PDB entry 6RE8 | electron microscopy, 3.80 A resolution | chains U and Z of the 31 polymer chains in the assembly

Chain U:
Molecule: ATP synthase subunit alpha
From: Polytomella sp. Pringsheim 198.80
UniProt: A0ZW40 (A0ZW40_9CHLO); numbering as in UniProt (aligned over 1-562)
Chain sequence (562 residues; numbered 1 to 562; the number before each row is that of its first residue):
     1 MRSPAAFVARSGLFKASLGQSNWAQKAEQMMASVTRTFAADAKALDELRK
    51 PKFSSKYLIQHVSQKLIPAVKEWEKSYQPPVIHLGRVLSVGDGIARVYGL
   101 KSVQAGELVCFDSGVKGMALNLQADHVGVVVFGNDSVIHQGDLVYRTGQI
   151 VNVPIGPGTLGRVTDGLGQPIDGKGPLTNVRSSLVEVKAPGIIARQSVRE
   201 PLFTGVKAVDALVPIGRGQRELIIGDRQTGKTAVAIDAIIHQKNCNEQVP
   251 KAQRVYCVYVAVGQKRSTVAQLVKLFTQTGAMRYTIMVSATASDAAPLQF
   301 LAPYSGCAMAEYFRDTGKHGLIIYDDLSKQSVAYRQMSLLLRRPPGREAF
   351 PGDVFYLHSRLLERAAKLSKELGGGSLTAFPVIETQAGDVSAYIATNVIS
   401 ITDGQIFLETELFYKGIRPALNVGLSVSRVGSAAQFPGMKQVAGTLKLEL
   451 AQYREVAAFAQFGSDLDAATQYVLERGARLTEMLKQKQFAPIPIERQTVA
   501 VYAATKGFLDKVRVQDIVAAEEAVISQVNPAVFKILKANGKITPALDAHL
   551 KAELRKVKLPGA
Disordered / not traced: 1-39
Sequence notes: conflict Arg266 (Lys in A0ZW40)
Bound ions: Mg2+: Thr232 (together with ATP)
Residues lining bound ligands: ATP (adenosine-5'-triphosphate): Asp226, Arg227, Gln228, Thr229, Gly230, Lys231, Thr232, Ala233, Phe413, Arg418, Pro419, Gln486, Lys487, Gln488

Chain Z:
Molecule: ATP synthase subunit beta
From: Polytomella sp. Pringsheim 198.80
Notes: EC 7.1.2.2
UniProt: A0ZW41 (A0ZW41_9CHLO); numbering as in UniProt (aligned over 1-574)
Chain sequence (574 residues; numbered 1 to 574; the number before each row is that of its first residue):
     1 MALRYAAGLAKNVVQRQGASLNIARAFAAEPAPAIDAGYVSQVIGPVVDV
    51 RFDGELPSILSSLEVEGHSVRLVLEVAQHMGDNTVRCIAMDSTDGLVRGQ
   101 KVVDTGSPIKVPVGRGTLGRIMNVIGEPVDEQGPIDAADIWSIHREAPEF
   151 TEQSTEQEILVTGIKVVDLLAPYQRGGKIGLFGGAGVGKTVLIMELINNV
   201 AKAHGGFSVFAGVGERTREGNDLYREMIESGVIKLGAERGNSKCTLVYGQ
   251 MNEPPGARARVALTGLTVAEYFRDIEGQDVLLFVDNIFRFTQANSEVSAL
   301 LGRIPSAVGYQPTLATDLGGLQERITTTTKGSITSVQAVYVPADDLTDPA
   351 PATTFAHLDATTVLSRSIAELGIYPAVDPLDSTSRMLNPNVIGAEHYNVA
   401 RGVQKVLQDYKNLQDIIAILGMDELSEEDKLTVARARKIQRFLSQPFQVA
   451 EVFTGTPGKYVDLADTISGFQGVLTGKYDDLPEMAFYMVGDIKEVKEKAD
   501 KMAKDIASRKEADNKKVSEELKDIPSLDKLVSEIKEVVIEEDDGLEEDFK
   551 AEALSSETVVLNEEGKSVPLPKKN
Disordered / not traced: 1-35
Sequence notes: conflict Ala350 (Gly in A0ZW41), Leu387 (Arg in A0ZW41)
Bound ions: Mg2+: Thr190, Glu215, Glu219 (together with ADP)
Residues lining bound ligands:
  - ADP (adenosine-5'-diphosphate): Gly184, Ala185, Gly186, Val187, Gly188, Lys189, Thr190, Val191, Tyr374, Pro375, Phe447, Ala450, Phe453, Thr454, Met488
  - ATP (adenosine-5'-triphosphate): Ser384, Arg385, Tyr397

How chain U and chain Z interact:
Residue-residue contacts (91):
  Leu88(U) - Gly81(Z)
  Ser89(U) - His79(Z)
  Ser89(U) - Met80(Z)
  Ser89(U) - Gly81(Z)
  Val90(U) - Ile59(Z)  hydrophobic
  Val90(U) - Gln78(Z)
  Val90(U) - His79(Z)  hydrogen bond (backbone-backbone)
  Gly91(U) - Gln78(Z)
  Asp92(U) - Gln78(Z)
  Asp92(U) - Arg303(Z)  salt bridge
  Asn134(U) - Glu146(Z)  hydrogen bond
  Asp135(U) - Ile59(Z)
  Ser136(U) - Ser58(Z)
  Ser136(U) - Ile59(Z)
  Ile138(U) - Ile59(Z)
  His139(U) - Ser58(Z)
  His139(U) - His79(Z)
  Gln140(U) - Leu56(Z)
  Gln140(U) - His79(Z)  hydrogen bond (backbone-side chain)
  Gln140(U) - Asn83(Z)
  Ile171(U) - Phe150(Z)
  Ile171(U) - Thr151(Z)
  Asp172(U) - Thr151(Z)
  Arg227(U) - Leu346(Z)
  Arg227(U) - Phe355(Z)
  Arg227(U) - Val363(Z)
  Arg227(U) - Asp381(Z)  salt bridge
  Gln228(U) - Thr383(Z)  hydrogen bond
  Gln228(U) - Arg385(Z)
  Lys265(U) - Glu323(Z)
  Lys265(U) - Ala356(Z)
  Lys265(U) - His357(Z)
  Lys265(U) - Asp359(Z)  salt bridge
  Arg266(U) - Ala147(Z)
  Arg266(U) - Glu149(Z)  hydrogen bond (side chain-backbone)
  Arg266(U) - Phe150(Z)
  Arg266(U) - Gln153(Z)
  Arg266(U) - Glu323(Z)  hydrogen bond (backbone-side chain)
  Val269(U) - Phe150(Z)  hydrophobic
  Ala270(U) - Phe150(Z)
  Ala270(U) - Thr155(Z)
  Gln271(U) - Thr155(Z)
  Gln271(U) - Gln157(Z)
  Val273(U) - Phe150(Z)  hydrophobic
  Lys274(U) - Thr155(Z)
  Ala292(U) - Gly319(Z)
  Ala292(U) - His357(Z)
  Ser293(U) - Ala147(Z)
  Ser293(U) - Gly319(Z)
  Ser293(U) - Glu323(Z)
  Ala296(U) - Thr316(Z)
  Lys329(U) - Ala356(Z)
  Arg335(U) - Ser306(Z)
  Gln336(U) - Pro312(Z)
  Gln336(U) - Thr313(Z)
  Gln336(U) - Thr316(Z)  hydrogen bond
  Leu339(U) - Ile304(Z)  hydrophobic
  Leu339(U) - Pro305(Z)
  Leu339(U) - Ser306(Z)
  Leu339(U) - Pro312(Z)  hydrophobic
  Leu340(U) - Thr313(Z)
  Arg342(U) - Gly302(Z)  hydrogen bond (side chain-backbone)
  Arg342(U) - Ile304(Z)
  Arg343(U) - Ile304(Z)
  Ala349(U) - Pro305(Z)
  Ala349(U) - Ser306(Z)
  Gln386(U) - Leu346(Z)  hydrogen bond (side chain-backbone)
  Gln386(U) - Thr347(Z)
  Glu411(U) - Gln408(Z)
  Tyr414(U) - Leu380(Z)
  Tyr414(U) - Thr383(Z)
  Tyr414(U) - Gln404(Z)
  Tyr414(U) - Lys405(Z)
  Tyr414(U) - Gln408(Z)
  Lys415(U) - Lys405(Z)  hydrogen bond (backbone-side chain)
  Lys415(U) - Gln408(Z)
  Lys415(U) - Asp409(Z)
  Gly416(U) - Arg401(Z)  hydrogen bond (backbone-side chain)
  Arg418(U) - Tyr397(Z)  hydrogen bond
  Arg418(U) - Arg401(Z)
  Arg418(U) - Gln404(Z)  hydrogen bond
  Gln461(U) - Asn412(Z)  hydrogen bond
  Gln461(U) - Leu413(Z)
  Gln461(U) - Asp415(Z)
  Gln461(U) - Asp429(Z)
  Phe462(U) - Ile416(Z)  hydrophobic
  Phe462(U) - Glu424(Z)
  Gly463(U) - Glu428(Z)
  Ser464(U) - Glu424(Z)
  Ser464(U) - Ser426(Z)
  Phe489(U) - Asn388(Z)
Interface residues without a listed pair, chain U (57 interface residues in all): Val163, Gly263, Gln264, Ser267, Asp294, Val332, Pro345, Glu348, Glu384, Ala387, Ile417, Lys485, Gln488
Interface residues without a listed pair, chain Z (60 interface residues in all): Pro57, Lys178, Ala307, Ala315, Gly320, Ala352, Leu358, Ser382

In short:
Chain U and chain Z form an interface of 57 and 60 residues respectively; the contacts include 14 hydrogen
bonds and 3 salt bridges. Among the polar pairs are Asp92(U)-Arg303(Z), Arg227(U)-Asp381(Z) and
Lys265(U)-Asp359(Z). ATP is bound between chain U and chain Z.
Chain U is ATP synthase subunit alpha and chain Z is ATP synthase subunit beta, both from Polytomella sp.
Pringsheim 198.80; the structure, Cryo-EM structure of Polytomella F-ATP synthase, Rotary substate 2D,
composite map, was determined by electron microscopy, deposited together with 6RD4, 6RD5, 6RD6, 6RD7, 6RD8,
6RD9 and 46 further entries.
